Entry 7EOY (electron microscopy, 3.60 A resolution); this record covers chains B and A of the 3 polymer chains in the assembly.

Chain B (and A):
Molecule: Capsid protein, Immunoglobulin G-binding protein A
Source organism: Hepatitis B virus genotype C subtype adr (strain Japan/adr4/1983)
Notes: chain A of this document is another copy of the same molecule, construct and numbering; everything in this record applies to it too
UniProt: chimeric construct of P69706, P38507: residues 51-137 from P69706 (CAPSD_HBVC3) positions 2-78 (offset varies); residues 150-207 from P38507 positions 212-269 (UniProt number = residue number + 62); residues 210-267 from P38507 positions 212-269 (UniProt number = residue number + 2); residues 279-347 from P69706 (CAPSD_HBVC3) positions 81-149 (UniProt number = residue number - 198)
Chain sequence (337 residues; row label = number of the first residue in the row; note: 10 numbers in that range are skipped by the numbering (no residue carries them; nothing is unmodelled there)):
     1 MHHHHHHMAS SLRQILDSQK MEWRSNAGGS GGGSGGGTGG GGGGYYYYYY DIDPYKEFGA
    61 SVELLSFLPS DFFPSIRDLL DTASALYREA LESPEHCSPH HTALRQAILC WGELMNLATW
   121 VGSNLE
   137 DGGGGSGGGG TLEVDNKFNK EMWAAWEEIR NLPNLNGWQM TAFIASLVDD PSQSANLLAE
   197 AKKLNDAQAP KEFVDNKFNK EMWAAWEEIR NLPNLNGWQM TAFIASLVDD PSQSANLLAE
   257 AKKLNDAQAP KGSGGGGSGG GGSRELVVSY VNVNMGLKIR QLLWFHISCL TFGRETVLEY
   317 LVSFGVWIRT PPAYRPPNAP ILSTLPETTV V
Not modelled in the structure: 1-48, 137-277, 341-347
Construct notes: initiating methionine (1); expression tag (2-50); linker (138-149, 208-209, 268-278); engineered mutation V150 (Ala212 in P38507), M158 (Gln220 in P38507), W159 (Gln221 in P38507), A160 (Asn222 in P38507), W162 (Phe224 in P38507), E163 (Tyr225 in P38507), R166 (Leu228 in P38507), N167 (His229 in P38507), G173 (Glu235 in P38507), W174 (Glu236 in P38507), M176 (Arg238 in P38507), T177 (Asn239 in P38507), A178 (Gly240 in P38507), A181 (Gln243 in P38507), V184 (Lys246 in P38507), V210 (Ala212 in P38507), M218 (Gln220 in P38507), W219 (Gln221 in P38507), A220 (Asn222 in P38507), W222 (Phe224 in P38507), E223 (Tyr225 in P38507), R226 (Leu228 in P38507), N227 (His229 in P38507), G233 (Glu235 in P38507), W234 (Glu236 in P38507), M236 (Arg238 in P38507), T237 (Asn239 in P38507), A238 (Gly240 in P38507), A241 (Gln243 in P38507), V244 (Lys246 in P38507)
Swiss-Prot annotation at these positions:
  - modified residue: S285 (Phosphoserine)

Interface between chain B and chain A:
Pairs across the interface (38; chain B residue first):
  Y49(B) with S84(A)
  Y50(B) with R88(A)
  D51(B) with E92(A)
  I52(B) with L91(A); E92(A); L109(A), hydrophobic
  P54(B) with Q106(A)
  E57(B) with E95(A); T102(A); R105(A), salt bridge
  R77(B) with Y50(A)
  R88(B) with Y49(A)
  L91(B) with Y49(A)
  E92(B) with Y49(A); I52(A)
  P94(B) with K56(A)
  E95(B) with E57(A)
  T102(B) with E57(A); T102(A)
  R105(B) with E57(A), salt bridge
  I108(B) with Y49(A), hydrophobic
  L109(B) with I52(A); P54(A)
  C110(B) with C110(A), disulfide; E113(A), hydrogen bond
  E113(B) with L114(A); M291(A); I295(A)
  M115(B) with Y50(A)
  L117(B) with M291(A), hydrophobic
  W120(B) with Y286(A)
  L125(B) with L282(A), hydrophobic
  E126(B) with L125(A); E126(A)
  L282(B) with L125(A), hydrophobic
  Y286(B) with L117(A), hydrophobic; W120(A)
  M291(B) with E113(A)
Interface residues without a listed pair, chain B (32 interface residues in all): K56, S84, C97, P99, A103, Q106
Interface residues without a listed pair, chain A (32 interface residues in all): D51, P94, C97, P99, A103, I108
Cross-chain cystine bridges: C110(B)-C110(A)

Summary:
Chain B and chain A each contribute 32 residues to their interface, with 1 disulfide bond, 1 hydrogen bond and
2 salt bridges. Polar pairs include E57(B)-R105(A) and C110(B)-E113(A).
Both chains are Capsid protein, Immunoglobulin G-binding protein A (Hepatitis B virus genotype C subtype adr
(strain Japan/adr4/1983)). Entry 7EOY (Engineered Hepatitis B virus core antigen T=3) was determined by
electron microscopy, deposited together with 7EP6 and 7FDJ.
